Entry 8OZ6 (electron microscopy, 3.97 A resolution); this record covers chains B and J of the 16 polymer chains in the assembly.

# Chain B
Molecule: Piwi domain-containing protein
Source organism: Maribacter polysiphoniae
UniProtKB: A0A316E3U6 (A0A316E3U6_9FLAO); numbering as in UniProt (aligned over 1-507)
Amino-acid sequence (507 residues; row label = number of the first residue in the row):
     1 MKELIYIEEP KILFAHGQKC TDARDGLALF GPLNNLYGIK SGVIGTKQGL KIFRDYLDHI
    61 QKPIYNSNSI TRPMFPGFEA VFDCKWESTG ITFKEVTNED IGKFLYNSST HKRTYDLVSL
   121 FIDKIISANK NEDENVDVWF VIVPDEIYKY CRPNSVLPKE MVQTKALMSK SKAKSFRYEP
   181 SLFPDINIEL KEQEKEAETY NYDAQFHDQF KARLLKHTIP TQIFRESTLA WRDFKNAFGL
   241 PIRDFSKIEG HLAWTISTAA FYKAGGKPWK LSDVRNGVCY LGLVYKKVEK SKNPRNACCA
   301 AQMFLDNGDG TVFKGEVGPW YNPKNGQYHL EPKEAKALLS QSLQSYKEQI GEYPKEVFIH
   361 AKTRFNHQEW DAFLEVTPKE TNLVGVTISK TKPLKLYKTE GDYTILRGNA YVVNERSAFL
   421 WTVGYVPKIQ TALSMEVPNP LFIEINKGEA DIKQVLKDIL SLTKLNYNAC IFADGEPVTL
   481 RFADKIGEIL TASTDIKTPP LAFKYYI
Not modelled in the structure: 165-198

# Chain J
Molecule: 16-nt DNA strand
Sequence (16 nucleotides; row label = number of the first residue in the row):
     1 AAAAAAAAAA AAAAAA

# Chain B / chain J interface
Pairs across the interface (25; chain B residue first):
  Arg72(B) - DA16(J)  salt bridge to the phosphate
  Pro153(B) - DA10(J)  phosphate contact
  Pro153(B) - DA11(J)  phosphate contact
  Asn154(B) - DA10(J)  hydrogen bond to the phosphate
  Asn154(B) - DA11(J)  phosphate contact
  Arg243(B) - DA15(J)  base contact
  Phe245(B) - DA15(J)  base contact
  Phe245(B) - DA16(J)  base contact
  Ile248(B) - DA16(J)  base contact
  His251(B) - DA16(J)  hydrogen bond to the base
  Tyr285(B) - DA8(J)  phosphate contact
  Lys286(B) - DA8(J)  phosphate contact
  Lys286(B) - DA9(J)  salt bridge to the phosphate
  Lys287(B) - DA8(J)  hydrogen bond to the phosphate
  Lys287(B) - DA9(J)  hydrogen bond to the phosphate
  Tyr328(B) - DA7(J)  sugar contact
  Tyr328(B) - DA8(J)  hydrogen bond to the sugar
  Lys362(B) - DA8(J)  salt bridge to the phosphate
  Thr363(B) - DA7(J)  phosphate contact
  Thr363(B) - DA8(J)  phosphate contact
  Arg364(B) - DA7(J)  phosphate contact
  Lys392(B) - DA6(J)  salt bridge to the phosphate
  Ile429(B) - DA16(J)  phosphate contact
  Met435(B) - DA15(J)  sugar contact
  Glu488(B) - DA10(J)  phosphate contact
Also at the interface, not in a pair above, chain B (20 interface residues in all): Asp203, Val284
Also at the interface, not in a pair above, chain J (9 interface residues in all): DA14

# In short
Chain B and chain J form an interface of 20 and 9 residues respectively; the contacts include 5 hydrogen bonds
and 4 salt bridges. Among the polar pairs are His251(B)-DA16(J), Tyr328(B)-DA8(J) and Asn154(B)-DA10(J).
Here chain B is Piwi domain-containing protein (Maribacter polysiphoniae) and chain J is a 16-nt DNA strand.
Entry 8OZ6 (cryoEM structure of SPARTA complex ligand-free) was determined by electron microscopy, deposited
together with 8OZC, 8OZD, 8OZE, 8OZF, 8OZG and 8OZI.
